8BOP - chains A and B; structure by X-ray diffraction, 2.74 A resolution.

[Chain A]
Name: Lysine-specific histone demethylase 1A
Organism: Homo sapiens
Notes: EC 1.14.99.66
Reference sequence: O60341 (KDM1A_HUMAN); residues 1-852 here = UniProt positions 1-852
Sequence (871 residues; each row starts with the number of its first residue; numbers below 1 keep their minus sign (Gly-18 is residue -18)):
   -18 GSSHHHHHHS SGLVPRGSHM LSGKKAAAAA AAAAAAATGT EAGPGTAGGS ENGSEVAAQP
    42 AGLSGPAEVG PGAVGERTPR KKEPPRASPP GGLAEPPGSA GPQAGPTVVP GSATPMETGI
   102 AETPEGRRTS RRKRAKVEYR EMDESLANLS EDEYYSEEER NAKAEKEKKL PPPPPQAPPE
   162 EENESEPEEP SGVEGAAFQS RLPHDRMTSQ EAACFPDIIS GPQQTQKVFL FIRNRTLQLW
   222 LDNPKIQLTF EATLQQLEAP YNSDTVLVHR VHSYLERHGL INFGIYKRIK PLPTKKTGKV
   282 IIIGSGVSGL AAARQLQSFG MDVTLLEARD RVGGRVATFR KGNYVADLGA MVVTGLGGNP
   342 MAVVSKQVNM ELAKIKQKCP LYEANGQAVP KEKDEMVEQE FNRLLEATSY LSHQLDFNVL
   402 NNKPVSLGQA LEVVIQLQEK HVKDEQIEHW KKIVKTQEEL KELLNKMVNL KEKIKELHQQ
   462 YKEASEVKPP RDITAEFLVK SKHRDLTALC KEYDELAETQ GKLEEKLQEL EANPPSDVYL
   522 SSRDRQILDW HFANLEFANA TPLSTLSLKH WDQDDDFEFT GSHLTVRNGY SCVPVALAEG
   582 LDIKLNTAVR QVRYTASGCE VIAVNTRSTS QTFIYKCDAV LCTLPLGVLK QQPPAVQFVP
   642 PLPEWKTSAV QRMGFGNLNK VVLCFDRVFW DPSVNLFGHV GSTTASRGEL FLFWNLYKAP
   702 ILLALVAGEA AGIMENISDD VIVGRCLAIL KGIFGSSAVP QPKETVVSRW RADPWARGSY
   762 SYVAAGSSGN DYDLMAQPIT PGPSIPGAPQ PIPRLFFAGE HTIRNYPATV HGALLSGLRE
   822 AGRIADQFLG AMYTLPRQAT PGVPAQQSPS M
Disordered / not traced: -18 to 170, 837-852
Construct notes: expression tag (-18 to 0)
Ligand contacts: AW4 (SV9; [[(2R,3S,4R,5R)-5-(6-aminopurin-9-yl)-3,4-bis(oxidanyl)oxolan-2-yl]methoxy-oxidanyl-phosphoryl] [(2R,3S,4S)-5-[7,8-dimethyl-2,4-bis(oxidanylidene)-5-[3-[4-(3-phenylphenyl)phenyl]propanoyl]-1H-benzo[g]pteridin-10-yl]-2,3,4-tris(oxidanyl)pentyl] hydrogen phosphate): Ile284, Gly285, Ser286, Gly287, Val288, Ser289, Gly290, Leu307, Glu308, Ala309, Arg310, Gly314, Gly315, Arg316, Val317, Leu329, Gly330, Ala331, Met332, Val333, Thr335, Phe538, Ala539, Asp555, Glu559, His564, Thr588, Ala589, Val590, Thr624, Leu625, Pro626, Val629, Val637, Leu659, Lys661, Trp751, Trp756, Ser760, Tyr761, Gly800, Glu801, Ala809, Thr810, Val811, His812, Ala814
From the paper describing this entry:
  - mutagenesis - T684DEL/T685DEL/A686DEL/S687DEL: increased growth in response to AW4

[Chain B]
Name: REST corepressor 1
Organism: Homo sapiens
Reference sequence: Q9UKL0 (RCOR1_HUMAN); residues 305-440 here correspond to UniProt positions 308-443 (UniProt number = residue number + 3)
Sequence (144 residues; row label = number of the first residue in the row):
   297 GPLGSPEFRA KRKPPKGMFL SQEDVEAVSA NATAATTVLR QLDMELVSVK RQIQNIKQTN
   357 SALKEKLDGG IEPYRLPEVI QKCNARWTTE EQLLAVQAIR KYGRDFQAIS DVIGNKSVVQ
   417 VKNFFVNYRR RFNIDEVLQE WEAE
Disordered / not traced: 297-307
Construct notes: expression tag (297-304)

[Interface between chain A and chain B]
Contacting residue pairs (84):
  Glu381(A) - Met314(B)
  Arg384(A) - Pro311(B)
  Arg384(A) - Lys312(B)  hydrogen bond (side chain-backbone)
  Arg384(A) - Gly313(B)
  Arg384(A) - Met314(B)
  Glu387(A) - Pro311(B)
  Tyr391(A) - Arg308(B)
  Tyr391(A) - Lys309(B)
  Tyr391(A) - Pro310(B)
  Leu392(A) - Leu316(B)  hydrophobic
  Gln395(A) - Arg308(B)  hydrogen bond (side chain-backbone)
  Leu396(A) - Gln318(B)
  Leu401(A) - Ser325(B)
  Gln417(A) - Val324(B)
  Gln417(A) - Ala331(B)
  Leu418(A) - Phe315(B)
  Leu418(A) - Leu316(B)  hydrophobic
  Leu418(A) - Asp320(B)
  Leu418(A) - Val321(B)  hydrophobic
  Leu418(A) - Val324(B)  hydrophobic
  Gln419(A) - Gly313(B)
  Gln419(A) - Met314(B)
  Gln419(A) - Phe315(B)  hydrogen bond (side chain-backbone)
  Glu420(A) - Leu335(B)
  Lys421(A) - Asp320(B)  salt bridge
  His422(A) - Phe315(B)
  Lys424(A) - Leu335(B)
  Lys424(A) - Leu338(B)
  Asp425(A) - Leu338(B)
  Gln427(A) - Leu342(B)
  Ile428(A) - Leu338(B)
  Ile428(A) - Leu342(B)  hydrophobic
  Trp431(A) - Val345(B)  hydrophobic
  Trp431(A) - Lys346(B)
  Trp431(A) - Ile349(B)  hydrophobic
  Ile434(A) - Ile349(B)  hydrophobic
  Val435(A) - Val345(B)  hydrophobic
  Val435(A) - Ile349(B)  hydrophobic
  Gln438(A) - Ile352(B)
  Gln438(A) - Asn356(B)  hydrogen bond (backbone-side chain)
  Glu439(A) - Ile352(B)
  Leu441(A) - Asn356(B)
  Lys442(A) - Thr355(B)
  Lys442(A) - Asn356(B)
  Leu445(A) - Asn356(B)
  Leu445(A) - Leu359(B)  hydrophobic
  Asn446(A) - Leu359(B)
  Met448(A) - Leu363(B)  hydrophobic
  Val449(A) - Leu359(B)
  Val449(A) - Lys362(B)
  Val449(A) - Leu363(B)  hydrophobic
  Lys452(A) - Asp364(B)  hydrogen bond (side chain-backbone)
  Lys452(A) - Gly366(B)  hydrogen bond (side chain-backbone)
  Ile455(A) - Tyr370(B)  hydrophobic
  Lys456(A) - Tyr370(B)
  His459(A) - Pro369(B)
  His459(A) - Tyr370(B)
  Tyr462(A) - Leu372(B)  hydrophobic
  Ile474(A) - Leu389(B)  hydrophobic
  Ile474(A) - Leu390(B)  hydrophobic
  Ile474(A) - Gln393(B)
  Thr475(A) - Gln393(B)
  Phe478(A) - Leu390(B)  hydrophobic
  Phe478(A) - Gln393(B)
  Phe478(A) - Ala394(B)
  Lys481(A) - Val408(B)
  Ser482(A) - Lys397(B)  hydrogen bond
  His484(A) - Leu372(B)
  His484(A) - Pro373(B)
  Arg485(A) - Tyr398(B)
  Arg485(A) - Asp401(B)  salt bridge
  Arg485(A) - Ala404(B)
  Arg485(A) - Asp407(B)  salt bridge
  Asp486(A) - Lys397(B)  salt bridge
  Asp486(A) - Tyr398(B)  hydrogen bond
  Leu487(A) - Tyr370(B)
  Leu487(A) - Leu372(B)  hydrophobic
  Cys491(A) - Ile367(B)  hydrophobic
  Cys491(A) - Arg371(B)
  Tyr494(A) - Leu363(B)
  Tyr494(A) - Gly366(B)
  Tyr494(A) - Ile367(B)  hydrophobic
  Asp495(A) - Arg371(B)  salt bridge
  Glu505(A) - Lys360(B)  salt bridge
Also at the interface, not in a pair above, chain A (55 interface residues in all): Leu385, Ala388, Phe398, Val415, Lys432, Thr488, Gln501, Tyr520
Also at the interface, not in a pair above, chain B (54 interface residues in all): Ser317, Asp339, Glu341, Gln348, Lys353, Val375, Glu386, Ile409

[In short]
Chain A and chain B form an interface of 55 and 54 residues respectively, with 8 hydrogen bonds and 6 salt
bridges. Polar contacts include Lys421(A)-Asp320(B), Arg485(A)-Asp401(B) and Arg485(A)-Asp407(B). Bound to
chain A: AW4. The paper reports that T684DEL/T685DEL/A686DEL/S687DEL of chain A increase growth in response to
AW4.
Chain A is Lysine-specific histone demethylase 1A and chain B is REST corepressor 1, both from Homo sapiens;
the structure, LSD1-CoREST in complex with AW4, long soaking, was determined by X-ray diffraction together
with 8BOX, 8F2Z, 8F30, 8F59, 8F6S, 8FDV and 18 further entries from the same study.
